PDB entry 2FJZ | X-ray diffraction, 1.61 A resolution | chain A

# Chain A
Protein: Amyloid beta A4 protein precursor
Source organism: Homo sapiens
Notes: fragment: Residues 133 to 189
UniProtKB: P05067 (A4_HUMAN); numbering as in UniProt (aligned over 133-189)
Sequence (59 residues; numbered 131 to 189; the number before each row is that of its first residue):
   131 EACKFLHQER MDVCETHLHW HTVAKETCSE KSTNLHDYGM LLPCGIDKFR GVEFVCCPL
Disulfides: Cys-133/Cys-187, Cys-144/Cys-174, Cys-158/Cys-186
Sequence notes: cloning artifact (131-132)

# Overview
Chain A is Amyloid beta A4 protein precursor (Homo sapiens); the structure, Structure of the Alzheimer's
Amyloid Precursor Protein (APP) copper binding domain (residues 133 to 189) in ..., was determined by X-ray
diffraction together with 2FK1, 2FK2, 2FK3 and 2FKL from the same study.
